8RIV - chains B and E of the 6 polymer chains in the assembly; structure by X-ray diffraction, 2.78 A resolution.

Chain B:
Molecule: Tubulin beta-2B chain
Source organism: Bos taurus
UniProtKB: Q6B856 (TBB2B_BOVIN); the author numbering skips numbers that UniProt does not, so the offset changes along the chain: 1-42 = UniProt 1-42; 45-360 = UniProt 43-358; 369-455 = UniProt 359-445
Amino-acid sequence (445 residues; each row starts with the number of its first residue; note: 10 numbers in that range are skipped by the numbering (no residue carries them; nothing is unmodelled there)):
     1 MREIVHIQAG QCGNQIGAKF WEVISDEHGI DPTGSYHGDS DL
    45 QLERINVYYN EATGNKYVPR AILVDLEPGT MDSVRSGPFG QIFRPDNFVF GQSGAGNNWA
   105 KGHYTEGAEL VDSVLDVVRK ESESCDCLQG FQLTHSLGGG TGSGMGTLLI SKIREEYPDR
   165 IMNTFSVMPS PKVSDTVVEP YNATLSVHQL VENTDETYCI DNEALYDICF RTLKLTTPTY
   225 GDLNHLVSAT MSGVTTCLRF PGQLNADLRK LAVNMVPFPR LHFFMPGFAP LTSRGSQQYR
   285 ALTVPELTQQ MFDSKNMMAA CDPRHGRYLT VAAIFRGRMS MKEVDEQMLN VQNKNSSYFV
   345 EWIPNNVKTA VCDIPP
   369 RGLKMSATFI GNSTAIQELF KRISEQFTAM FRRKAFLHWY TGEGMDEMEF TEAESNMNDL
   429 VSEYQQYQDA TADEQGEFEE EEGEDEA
Not modelled in the structure: 1, 278-281, 438-455
Metal / ion sites: Mg2+: Gln-11 (together with GDP)
Residues lining bound ligands:
  - A1H01 ((4-fluoranyl-2-methyl-1H-indol-5-yl) 3,4,5-trimethoxybenzenesulfonate): Gly-237, Val-238, Cys-241, Leu-242, Leu-248, Ala-250, Asp-251, Lys-254, Leu-255, Asn-258, Met-259, Val-315, Ala-316, Ala-317, Ile-318, Asn-349, Asn-350, Val-351, Lys-352, Thr-353, Ala-354, Ile-378
  - GDP (guanosine-5'-diphosphate): Ala-9, Gly-10, Gln-11, Cys-12, Gln-15, Ile-16, Ala-99, Asn-101, Ser-140, Gly-142, Gly-143, Gly-144, Thr-145, Gly-146, Val-171, Pro-173, Val-177, Asp-179, Glu-183, Asn-206, Leu-209, Tyr-224, Asn-228
Reported in the primary citation:
  - binding site for A1H01: Cys-241, Leu-242, Leu-248, Ala-250, Asp-251, Ile-318, Ala-354, Ile-378

Chain E:
Molecule: Stathmin-4
Source organism: Rattus norvegicus
UniProtKB: P63043 (STMN4_RAT); residues 5-145 here correspond to UniProt positions 49-189 (UniProt number = residue number + 44)
Amino-acid sequence (143 residues; row label = number of the first residue in the row):
     3 MADMEVIELN KCTSGQSFEV ILKPPSFDGV PEFNASLPRR RDPSLEEIQK KLEAAEERRK
    63 YQEAELLKHL AEKREHEREV IQKAIEENNN FIKMAKEKLA QKMESNKENR EAHLAAMLER
   123 LQEKDKHAEE VRKNKELKEE ASR
Not modelled in the structure: 3-5, 29-43, 143-145
Differences from the reference sequence: initiating methionine (3); expression tag (4)
Metal / ion sites: Ca2+ near Asp-44 (its only coordinating residue here)

How chain B and chain E interact:
Contacting residue pairs (27; chain B residue first):
  His-107(B) / Lys-75(E)  hydrogen bond
  Tyr-108(B) / His-78(E)  hydrogen bond
  Tyr-108(B) / Glu-79(E)
  Tyr-108(B) / Val-82(E)  hydrophobic
  Tyr-108(B) / Ile-83(E)
  Leu-152(B) / Glu-79(E)
  Ser-155(B) / Leu-72(E)
  Ser-155(B) / Lys-75(E)
  Ser-155(B) / Arg-76(E)  hydrogen bond
  Lys-156(B) / Arg-76(E)
  Lys-156(B) / Glu-79(E)  salt bridge
  Arg-158(B) / Leu-68(E)
  Glu-159(B) / Leu-69(E)
  Glu-159(B) / Leu-72(E)
  Glu-159(B) / Arg-76(E)  salt bridge
  Pro-162(B) / Glu-65(E)
  Gln-193(B) / Lys-75(E)
  Glu-196(B) / His-71(E)  salt bridge
  Thr-409(B) / Glu-89(E)
  Glu-411(B) / Val-82(E)
  Glu-411(B) / Ala-86(E)
  Gly-412(B) / Val-82(E)
  Gly-412(B) / Lys-85(E)
  Gly-412(B) / Ala-86(E)
  Met-413(B) / Val-82(E)
  Met-413(B) / Lys-85(E)
  Glu-417(B) / His-78(E)  salt bridge
Interface residues without a listed pair, chain B (17 interface residues in all): Thr-109, Gly-410

Summary:
17 residues of chain B and 14 residues of chain E are in contact; the contacts include 3 hydrogen bonds and 4
salt bridges. Among the polar pairs are Lys-156(B)/Glu-79(E), Glu-159(B)/Arg-76(E) and Glu-196(B)/His-71(E).
Bound to chain B: GDP and compound A1H01. The paper reports a binding site for A1H01 at Cys-241(B), Leu-242(B)
and Leu-248(B) among others.
Chain B is Tubulin beta-2B chain (Bos taurus) and chain E is Stathmin-4 (Rattus norvegicus); the structure,
T2R-TTL-1-K08 complex, was determined by X-ray diffraction, deposited together with 8RIW.
